8VDE - chains B3 and P5 of the 27 polymer chains in the assembly; structure by electron microscopy, 3.40 A resolution.

Chain B3:
Molecule: Major capsid protein
Source organism: Dubowvirus dv80alpha
Amino-acid sequence (324 residues; numbered 1 to 324; the number before each row is that of its first residue):
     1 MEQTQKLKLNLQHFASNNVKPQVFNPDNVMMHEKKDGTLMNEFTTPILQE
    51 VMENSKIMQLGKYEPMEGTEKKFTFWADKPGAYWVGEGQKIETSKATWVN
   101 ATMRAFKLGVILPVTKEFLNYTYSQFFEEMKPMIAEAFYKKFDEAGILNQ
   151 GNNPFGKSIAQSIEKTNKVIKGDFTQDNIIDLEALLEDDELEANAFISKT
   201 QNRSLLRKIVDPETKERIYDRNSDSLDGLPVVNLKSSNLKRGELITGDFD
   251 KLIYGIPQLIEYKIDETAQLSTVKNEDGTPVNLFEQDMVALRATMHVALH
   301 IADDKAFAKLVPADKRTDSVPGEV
Not modelled in the structure: 1-15, 314-324

Chain P5:
Molecule: Portal protein
Source organism: Dubowvirus dv80alpha
Amino-acid sequence (511 residues; row label = number of the first residue in the row):
     1 MLKVNEFETDTDLRGNINYLFNDEANVVYTYDGTESDLLQNVNEVSKYIE
    51 HHMDYQRPRLKVLSDYYEGKTKNLVELTRRKEEYMADNRVAHDYASYISD
   101 FINGYFLGNPIQYQDDDKDVLEAIEAFNDLNDVESHNRSLGLDLSIYGKA
   151 YELMIRNQDDETRLYKSDAMSTFIIYDNTVERNSIAGVRYLRTKPIDKTD
   201 EDEVFTVDLFTSHGVYRYLTNRTNGLKLTPRENSFESHSFERMPITEFSN
   251 NERRKGDYEKVITLIDLYDNAESDTANYMSDLNDAMLLIKGNLNLDPVEV
   301 RKQKEANVLFLEPTVYVDAEGRETEGSVDGGYIYKQYDVQGTEAYKDRLN
   351 SDIHMFTNTPNMKDDNFSGTQSGEAMKYKLFGLEQRTKTKEGLFTKGLRR
   401 RAKLLETILKNTRSIDANKDFNTVRYVYNRNLPKSLIEELKAYIDSGGKI
   451 SQTTLMSLFSFFQDPELEVKKIEEDEKESIKKAQKGIYKDPRDINDDEQD
   501 DDTKDTVDKKE
Not modelled in the structure: 1-15, 482-511

Chain B3 / chain P5 interface:
Residue-residue contacts - 17 pairs, chain B3 then chain P5:
  Met-52(B3) / Lys-198(P5)
  Leu-119(B3) / Thr-223(P5)  hydrogen bond (backbone-side chain)
  Asn-120(B3) / Thr-223(P5)  hydrogen bond (side chain-backbone)
  Asn-120(B3) / Asn-224(P5)
  Ser-124(B3) / Asp-202(P5)
  Ser-124(B3) / Thr-223(P5)  hydrogen bond
  Ser-124(B3) / Asn-224(P5)  hydrogen bond (side chain-backbone)
  Gln-125(B3) / Asp-202(P5)  hydrogen bond (backbone-side chain)
  Gln-125(B3) / Val-204(P5)
  Gln-125(B3) / Asn-221(P5)
  Glu-128(B3) / Asp-200(P5)
  Glu-128(B3) / Asp-202(P5)
  Glu-128(B3) / Val-204(P5)
  Lys-131(B3) / Thr-199(P5)  hydrogen bond (side chain-backbone)
  Lys-131(B3) / Asp-200(P5)
  Lys-131(B3) / Glu-201(P5)
  Pro-132(B3) / Lys-198(P5)

In short:
8 residues of chain B3 and 9 residues of chain P5 are in contact, with 6 hydrogen bonds. Polar contacts
include Leu-119(B3)/Thr-223(P5), Asn-120(B3)/Thr-223(P5) and Ser-124(B3)/Thr-223(P5).
Here chain B3 is Major capsid protein and chain P5 is Portal protein, both from Dubowvirus dv80alpha. Entry
8VDE (SaPI1 portal-capsid interface in mature capsids with DNA) was determined by electron microscopy together
with 8V8B, 8VD4, 8VD5, 8VD8 and 8VDC from the same study.
